8FD3 - chains A and I of the 15 polymer chains in the assembly; structure by electron microscopy, 3.12 A resolution.

== Chain A ==
Molecule: Type I-B CRISPR-associated protein Cas5
From: Nostoc sp. 'Peltigera membranacea cyanobiont' 210A
UniProtKB: A0A235IG00 (A0A235IG00_9NOSO); numbering as in UniProt (aligned over 1-212)
Sequence (212 residues; numbered 1 to 212; the number before each row is that of its first residue):
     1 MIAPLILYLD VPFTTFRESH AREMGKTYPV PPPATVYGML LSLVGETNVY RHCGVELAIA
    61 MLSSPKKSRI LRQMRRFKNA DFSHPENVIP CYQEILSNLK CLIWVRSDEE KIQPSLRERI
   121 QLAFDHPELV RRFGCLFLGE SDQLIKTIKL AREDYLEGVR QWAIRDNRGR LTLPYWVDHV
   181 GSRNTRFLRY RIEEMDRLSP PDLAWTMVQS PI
What the authors report for this chain:
  - mutagenesis - R76A, K78A: decreased catalytic activity

== Chain I ==
Molecule: Type I-MYXAN CRISPR-associated Cas8a1/Cmx1
From: Nostoc sp. 'Peltigera membranacea cyanobiont' 210A
UniProtKB: A0A235IGR9 (A0A235IGR9_9NOSO); residues 3-526 here correspond to UniProt positions 2-525 (UniProt number = residue number - 1)
Sequence (534 residues; each row starts with the number of its first residue; numbers below 1 keep their minus sign (Met-7 is residue -7)):
    -7 MHHHHHHHHI VSTQPKISLS LHAADTTIMH RVGMTGLYMT LKRLEKQYPL SRQRGGHISW
    53 FLTADTIELF WEGSDFIALS WLINESFQLD DTGLIHLVGL DNDRIDLRQK IHIHEGICGV
   113 FLRLNKFYQA GEIINTELRF EEKQVEYQYK SLTWYAHQTF AEKLCEADTQ QLRHDYIQIT
   173 SWLYLGGIVR HARTQNTTKL EEKPEYALAL LFVPVVCHYC LLHIPSEDLK ERKPHRYLVV
   233 IPEIKDFEDA SQRRWRLQQL ETKQFHVSSL GEAGLLYYSL DDIQPEVAYY QACQVWLYEK
   293 TNKASRQRTL MSIEEIKIDK NILITYQQVQ KYFKTNYQII KYKQIFIKVN PIRSLIADNL
   353 VKGIHWWSNF WEKLVIEDSK EYLFNQLFSN REGFIIMAEN SEEDKQYLIF IKVFQQAMKG
   413 NFAKIYAKTE EGKDPPIKKK VERLRAELNY CYDELSFKEY LSDFLVRGGL NKYFNEHQEE
   473 IALLIKKSPW QEIRIWSLLA IASYKPKDKL TNRDDSSLSN NQKLEEVNDD SEEE
Unresolved in the structure: -7 to 4, 499-526
Construct notes: initiating methionine (-7); expression tag (-6 to 2)

== Interface between chain A and chain I ==
Pairs across the interface - 62 pairs, chain A then chain I:
  Arg17(A) with Arg182(I)
  His20(A) with Thr19(I); Tyr176(I); Gly178(I); Leu192(I); Glu194(I), salt bridge
  Arg22(A) with Gly178(I), hydrogen bond (backbone-backbone); Ile180(I), hydrogen bond (side chain-backbone); Arg182(I); Thr190(I), hydrogen bond (side chain-backbone); Lys191(I); Leu192(I)
  Glu23(A) with Arg115(I), salt bridge; Gly178(I), hydrogen bond (backbone-backbone); Ile180(I); Thr301(I); Leu302(I), hydrogen bond (side chain-backbone)
  Met24(A) with Leu302(I), hydrophobic; Met303(I); Ser304(I); Ile305(I)
  Lys26(A) with Gln286(I); Glu307(I), salt bridge
  Arg69(A) with Met303(I); Ser304(I)
  Arg76(A) with Arg182(I); His183(I)
  Phe77(A) with His183(I), hydrogen bond (backbone-side chain); Ala184(I), hydrogen bond (backbone-backbone); Arg185(I), hydrogen bond (backbone-backbone)
  Lys78(A) with Ala184(I); Arg185(I)
  Asn79(A) with Arg185(I)
  Ala80(A) with Arg185(I)
  Tyr92(A) with Met303(I)
  Glu94(A) with Ile305(I)
  Asn167(A) with Leu13(I); His14(I), hydrogen bond (side chain-backbone); Ala16(I)
  Arg168(A) with Leu13(I); His14(I), hydrogen bond; Lys237(I)
  Arg170(A) with Arg23(I), hydrogen bond (backbone-side chain); Glu235(I), salt bridge; Glu307(I), salt bridge
  Thr172(A) with Thr18(I), hydrogen bond (side chain-backbone); Thr19(I); Arg23(I)
  Val180(A) with Thr189(I); Thr190(I)
  Gly181(A) with Lys191(I)
  Ser182(A) with Leu192(I); Glu193(I), hydrogen bond (side chain-backbone)
  Arg183(A) with Tyr168(I); Glu193(I), salt bridge
  Arg186(A) with Tyr168(I)
  Leu188(A) with Ala16(I)
  Arg189(A) with Leu13(I), hydrogen bond (side chain-backbone); Ala15(I); Ala16(I); Thr18(I), hydrogen bond; Arg23(I)
Other interface residues (no listed pair), chain A (29 interface residues in all): Ser19, Ala21, Gly169, Phe187
Other interface residues (no listed pair), chain I (38 interface residues in all): Asp17, Asp57, Gly179, Val181, Tyr282, Tyr290, Arg300

== In short ==
29 residues of chain A face 38 of chain I across their interface; the contacts include 15 hydrogen bonds and 6
salt bridges. Among the polar pairs are His20(A)-Glu194(I), Glu23(A)-Arg115(I) and Lys26(A)-Glu307(I). The
paper reports that R76A and K78A of chain A reduce catalytic activity.
Chain A is Type I-B CRISPR-associated protein Cas5 and chain I is Type I-MYXAN CRISPR-associated Cas8a1/Cmx1,
both from Nostoc sp. 'Peltigera membranacea cyanobiont' 210A; the structure, Cryo-EM structure of Cascade-PAM
complex in type I-B CAST system, was determined by electron microscopy, deposited together with 8FCJ, 8FCU,
8FCV, 8FCW, 8FD2, 8FF4 and 8FF5.
